8Q3M - chains AAA and JJJ of the 11 polymer chains in the assembly; structure by X-ray diffraction, 2.50 A resolution.

Chain AAA:
Protein: Histone H3.1
Organism: Homo sapiens
UniProt: P68431 (H31_HUMAN); residues 38-135 here correspond to UniProt positions 39-136 (UniProt number = residue number + 1)
Chain sequence (98 residues; numbered 38 to 135; the number before each row is that of its first residue):
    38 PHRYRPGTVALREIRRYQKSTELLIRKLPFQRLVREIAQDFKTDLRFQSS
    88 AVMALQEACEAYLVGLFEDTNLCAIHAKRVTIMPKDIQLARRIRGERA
Curated features (UniProtKB/Swiss-Prot):
  - modified residue: Tyr41 (Phosphotyrosine), Lys56 (N6,N6,N6-trimethyllysine), Ser57 (Phosphoserine), Lys64 (N6-(2-hydroxyisobutyryl)lysine), Lys79 (N6,N6,N6-trimethyllysine), Thr80 (Phosphothreonine), Ser86 (Phosphoserine), Thr107 (Phosphothreonine), Lys115 (N6-acetyllysine), Lys122 (N6-(2-hydroxyisobutyryl)lysine)

Chain JJJ:
Molecule: 145-nt DNA strand
Organism: Homo sapiens
Sequence (145 nucleotides; row label = number of the first residue in the row; numbers below 1 keep their minus sign (DA-72 is residue -72)):
   -72 ATCAATATCCACCTGCAGATACTACCAAAAGTGTATTTGGAAACTGCTCC
   -22 ATCAAAAGGCATGTTCAGCTGATTCAGCTGAACATGCCTTTTGATGGAGC
    28 AGTTTCCAAATACACTTTTGGTAGTATCTGCAGGTGGATATTGAT

How chain AAA and chain JJJ interact:
Pairs across the interface (27):
  His39(AAA) - DA-68(JJJ)  sugar contact
  Arg40(AAA) - DA9(JJJ)  hydrogen bond to the base
  Arg40(AAA) - DC10(JJJ)  hydrogen bond to the sugar
  Tyr41(AAA) - DT-67(JJJ)  sugar contact
  Tyr41(AAA) - DA-66(JJJ)  sugar contact
  Tyr41(AAA) - DA9(JJJ)  phosphate contact
  Tyr41(AAA) - DC10(JJJ)  hydrogen bond to the phosphate
  Arg42(AAA) - DA9(JJJ)  sugar contact
  Pro43(AAA) - DA8(JJJ)  phosphate contact
  Pro43(AAA) - DA9(JJJ)  sugar contact
  Gly44(AAA) - DA8(JJJ)  hydrogen bond to the phosphate
  Gly44(AAA) - DA9(JJJ)  hydrogen bond to the phosphate
  Thr45(AAA) - DA9(JJJ)  hydrogen bond to the phosphate
  Val46(AAA) - DA9(JJJ)  hydrogen bond to the phosphate
  Ala47(AAA) - DA9(JJJ)  hydrogen bond to the phosphate
  Arg49(AAA) - DA-66(JJJ)  phosphate contact
  Arg49(AAA) - DT-65(JJJ)  phosphate contact
  Arg63(AAA) - DT17(JJJ)  hydrogen bond to the phosphate
  Arg63(AAA) - DT18(JJJ)  salt bridge to the phosphate
  Lys64(AAA) - DT18(JJJ)  hydrogen bond to the phosphate
  Leu65(AAA) - DT17(JJJ)  phosphate contact
  Leu65(AAA) - DT18(JJJ)  hydrogen bond to the phosphate
  Pro66(AAA) - DT17(JJJ)  phosphate contact
  Arg69(AAA) - DT17(JJJ)  salt bridge to the phosphate
  Asp81(AAA) - DG26(JJJ)  phosphate contact
  Arg83(AAA) - DA25(JJJ)  phosphate contact
  Arg83(AAA) - DG26(JJJ)  sugar contact
Other interface residues (no listed pair), chain AAA (19 interface residues in all): Glu50, Lys115
Other interface residues (no listed pair), chain JJJ (13 interface residues in all): DG-2, DA-1

Overview:
19 residues of chain AAA and 13 residues of chain JJJ are in contact, with 11 hydrogen bonds and 2 salt
bridges. Among the polar pairs are Arg40(AAA)-DA9(JJJ), Arg40(AAA)-DC10(JJJ) and Tyr41(AAA)-DC10(JJJ).
Chain AAA is Histone H3.1 and chain JJJ is a 145-nt DNA strand, both from Homo sapiens; the structure,
Structure of Nucleosome Core with a Bound Kaposi Sarcoma Associated Herpesvirus LANA Peptide Having a
Methionine ..., was determined by X-ray diffraction, deposited together with 8Q36, 8Q3E and 8Q3X.
